PDB entry 2HOI | X-ray diffraction, 2.60 A resolution | chains D and B of the 8 polymer chains in the assembly

[Chain D]
Molecule: LoxP DNA
Sequence (35 nucleotides; each row starts with the number of its first residue):
     1 TATAAGTTCG TATAATGTAT GCTATACGAA GTTAT
Not modelled in the structure: 1

[Chain B]
Protein: Recombinase Cre
From: Enterobacteria phage P1
UniProt: P06956 (RECR_BPP1); numbering as in UniProt (aligned over 1-343)
Chain sequence (343 residues; numbered 1 to 343; the number before each row is that of its first residue):
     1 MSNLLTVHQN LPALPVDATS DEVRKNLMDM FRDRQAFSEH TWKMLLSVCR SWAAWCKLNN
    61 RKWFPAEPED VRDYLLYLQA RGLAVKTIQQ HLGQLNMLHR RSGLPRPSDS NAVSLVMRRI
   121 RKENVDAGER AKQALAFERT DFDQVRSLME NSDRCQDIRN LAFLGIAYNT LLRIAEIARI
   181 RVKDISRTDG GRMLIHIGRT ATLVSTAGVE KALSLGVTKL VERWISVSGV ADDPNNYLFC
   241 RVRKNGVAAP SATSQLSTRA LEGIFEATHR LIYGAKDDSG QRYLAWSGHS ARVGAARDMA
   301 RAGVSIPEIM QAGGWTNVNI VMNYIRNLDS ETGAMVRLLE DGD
Not modelled in the structure: 1-19, 342-343
Construct notes: engineered mutation Ala201 (Lys in P06956)

[Chain D / chain B interface]
Residue-residue contacts (52):
  DT18(D) with Arg118(B), sugar contact; Arg121(B), salt bridge to the phosphate
  DA19(D) with Arg118(B), phosphate contact; Arg121(B), salt bridge to the phosphate
  DT20(D) with Gln89(B), base contact; Arg106(B), salt bridge to the phosphate; Ser108(B), phosphate contact
  DG21(D) with Arg100(B), salt bridge to the phosphate; Arg106(B), salt bridge to the phosphate
  DC22(D) with Phe37(B), phosphate contact; Thr41(B), sugar contact; Met97(B), phosphate contact; Arg100(B), salt bridge to the phosphate; Arg101(B), salt bridge to the phosphate
  DT23(D) with Ala36(B), phosphate contact; Phe37(B), phosphate contact; Ser38(B), hydrogen bond to the phosphate; Thr41(B), hydrogen bond to the phosphate; Gln90(B), hydrogen bond to the base; Gln94(B), base contact; Ala201(B), sugar contact
  DA24(D) with Ser38(B), hydrogen bond to the phosphate; His40(B), phosphate contact; Met44(B), base contact; Gln90(B), base contact; Arg173(B), phosphate contact; Arg199(B), salt bridge to the phosphate; Ala201(B), sugar contact
  DT25(D) with His40(B), base contact; Arg173(B), phosphate contact; Ile174(B), hydrogen bond to the phosphate; Ala175(B), hydrogen bond to the phosphate; Thr258(B), phosphate contact; Glu262(B), sugar contact; His289(B), phosphate contact
  DA26(D) with Glu262(B), phosphate contact; Arg282(B), hydrogen bond to the sugar; Tyr283(B), sugar contact; Ser287(B), hydrogen bond to the phosphate; Gly288(B), hydrogen bond to the phosphate; His289(B), phosphate contact
  DC27(D) with Arg259(B), base contact; Glu262(B), base contact; Arg282(B), phosphate contact; Tyr283(B), hydrogen bond to the phosphate; Ser287(B), phosphate contact
  DG28(D) with Arg259(B), hydrogen bond to the base; Lys276(B), salt bridge to the phosphate
  DT33(D) with Arg243(B), hydrogen bond to the base
  DA34(D) with Arg243(B), hydrogen bond to the sugar
  DT35(D) with Lys244(B), hydrogen bond to the base; Asn245(B), phosphate contact
Also at the interface, not in a pair above, chain D (15 interface residues in all): DA29
Also at the interface, not in a pair above, chain B (38 interface residues in all): Asn96, Met117, Ala134, Thr200, Leu284

[In short]
Chain D and chain B form an interface of 15 and 38 residues respectively; the contacts include 14 hydrogen
bonds and 9 salt bridges. Polar pairs include DT23(D)-Gln90(B), DG28(D)-Arg259(B) and DT33(D)-Arg243(B).
Here chain D is LoxP DNA and chain B is Recombinase Cre (Enterobacteria phage P1). Entry 2HOI (Crystal
structure of the tetrameric pre-cleavage synaptic complex in the cre-loxp site-specific recombination) was
determined by X-ray diffraction together with 2HOF from the same study.
